Entry 2FHJ (X-ray diffraction, 2.00 A resolution); this record covers chains A and D of the 4 polymer chains in the assembly.

# Chain A
Molecule: Formylmethanofuran--tetrahydromethanopterin formyltransferase
From: Methanopyrus kandleri
Notes: EC 2.3.1.101
UniProt: Q49610 (FTR_METKA); residue numbers follow UniProt; this construct covers 1-296
Amino-acid sequence (296 residues; numbered 1 to 296; the number before each row is that of its first residue):
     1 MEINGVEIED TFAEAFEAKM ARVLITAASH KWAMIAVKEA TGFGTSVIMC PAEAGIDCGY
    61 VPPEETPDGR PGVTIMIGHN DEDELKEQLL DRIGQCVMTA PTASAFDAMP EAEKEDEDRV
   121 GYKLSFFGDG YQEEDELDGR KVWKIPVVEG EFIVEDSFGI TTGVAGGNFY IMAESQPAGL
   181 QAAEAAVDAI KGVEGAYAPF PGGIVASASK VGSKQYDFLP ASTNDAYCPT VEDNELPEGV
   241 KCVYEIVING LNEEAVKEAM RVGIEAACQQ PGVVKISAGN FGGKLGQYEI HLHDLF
Metal / ion sites: K+ site 1: Thr-41, Ala-54, Pro-199 (shared with 1 residue of chain B); K+ site 2: Asp-57, Lys-191, Val-193, Ala-196; K+ site 3: Val-97, Met-98, Ala-100, Ala-103; K+ site 4: Thr-161, Thr-162, Leu-251
Ligand contacts:
  - H4Z (5-(4-{[1-(2-amino-5-formyl-7-methyl-4-oxo-3,4,5,6,7,8-hexahydropteridin-6-yl)ethyl]amino}phenyl)-5-deoxy-1-O-{5-O-[(1,3-dicarboxypropoxy)(hydroxy)phosphoryl]pentofuranosyl}pentitol): Glu-14, Phe-16, Thr-45, Val-47, Ile-48, Glu-53, Ala-165, Gly-166, Asn-168, Tyr-170, Pro-199, Phe-200, Ser-209, Lys-210, Val-211, Ala-221, Glu-245, Val-247, Asn-249, Gly-279, Phe-281, Leu-285
  - MFN (N-[4,5,7-tricarboxyheptanoyl]-L-gamma-glutamyl-N-{2-[4-({5-[(formylamino)methyl]-3-furyl}methoxy)phenyl]ethyl}-D-glutamine), molecule 1: Ser-46, Val-47, Ile-48, Met-49, Phe-200, Val-205, Ser-207, Ala-208, Ser-209, Phe-218, Leu-219, Pro-220, Ala-221
  - MFN, molecule 2: Leu-90, Gly-94, Gln-95, Met-98, Thr-99, Tyr-122, Lys-123, Leu-124, Phe-126, Phe-127
Swiss-Prot annotation at these positions:
  - mutagenesis: Arg-261 (R261E: Weakens dimer-dimer association. Thermolabile)

# Chain D
Molecule: Formylmethanofuran--tetrahydromethanopterin formyltransferase
From: Methanopyrus kandleri
Notes: EC 2.3.1.101
UniProt: Q49610 (FTR_METKA); residue numbers follow UniProt; this construct covers 1-296
Amino-acid sequence (296 residues; row label = number of the first residue in the row):
     1 MEINGVEIED TFAEAFEAKM ARVLITAASH KWAMIAVKEA TGFGTSVIMC PAEAGIDCGY
    61 VPPEETPDGR PGVTIMIGHN DEDELKEQLL DRIGQCVMTA PTASAFDAMP EAEKEDEDRV
   121 GYKLSFFGDG YQEEDELDGR KVWKIPVVEG EFIVEDSFGI TTGVAGGNFY IMAESQPAGL
   181 QAAEAAVDAI KGVEGAYAPF PGGIVASASK VGSKQYDFLP ASTNDAYCPT VEDNELPEGV
   241 KCVYEIVING LNEEAVKEAM RVGIEAACQQ PGVVKISAGN FGGKLGQYEI HLHDLF
Modified / non-standard residues: Cys-58 (s-hydroxycysteine; CSO)
Differences from the reference sequence: modified residue (58)
Metal / ion sites: K+ site 1: Glu-39 (shared with 3 residues of chain C); K+ site 2: Thr-41, Gly-44, Ala-54, Pro-199 (shared with 1 residue of chain C); K+ site 3: Asp-57, Lys-191, Val-193, Ala-196; K+ site 4: Met-98, Ala-100, Ala-103; K+ site 5: Glu-113, Thr-161, Thr-162, Leu-251
Ligand contacts:
  - MFN (N-[4,5,7-tricarboxyheptanoyl]-L-gamma-glutamyl-N-{2-[4-({5-[(formylamino)methyl]-3-furyl}methoxy)phenyl]ethyl}-D-glutamine), molecule 1: Ser-46, Ile-48, Met-49, Tyr-170, Phe-200, Val-205, Ser-207, Ala-208, Ser-209, Leu-219, Ala-221, Glu-245, Val-247
  - MFN, molecule 2: Leu-90, Gly-94, Gln-95, Met-98, Thr-99, Tyr-122, Lys-123, Leu-124, Phe-126, Phe-127
Swiss-Prot annotation at these positions:
  - mutagenesis: Arg-261 (R261E: Weakens dimer-dimer association. Thermolabile)

# Interface between chain A and chain D
Contacting residue pairs (32; chain A residue first):
  Ala-28(A) / Gln-181(D)
  Ala-28(A) / Ala-185(D)
  Ala-28(A) / Gln-270(D)
  Ser-29(A) / Glu-184(D)
  Ser-29(A) / Asp-188(D)
  His-30(A) / Asp-188(D)  hydrogen bond (backbone-side chain)
  Tyr-60(A) / Tyr-60(D)  hydrogen bond
  Pro-63(A) / Asp-188(D)
  Pro-63(A) / Ala-189(D)  hydrophobic
  Glu-64(A) / Arg-261(D)  salt bridge
  Glu-64(A) / Glu-265(D)
  Asp-68(A) / Gln-269(D)
  Gly-69(A) / Gln-269(D)
  Arg-70(A) / Gln-270(D)
  Pro-71(A) / Asp-188(D)
  Gln-181(A) / Ala-28(D)
  Glu-184(A) / His-30(D)  salt bridge
  Ala-185(A) / Ala-28(D)
  Asp-188(A) / Ser-29(D)
  Asp-188(A) / His-30(D)  salt bridge
  Asp-188(A) / Tyr-60(D)  hydrogen bond (backbone-side chain)
  Asp-188(A) / Pro-71(D)
  Ala-189(A) / Tyr-60(D)
  Ala-189(A) / Pro-63(D)  hydrophobic
  Gly-192(A) / Tyr-60(D)  hydrogen bond (backbone-side chain)
  Arg-261(A) / Glu-64(D)  salt bridge
  Val-262(A) / Glu-64(D)
  Glu-265(A) / Glu-64(D)
  Gln-269(A) / Asp-68(D)
  Gln-269(A) / Gly-69(D)
  Gln-270(A) / Ala-28(D)
  Gln-270(A) / Arg-70(D)
Interface residues without a listed pair, chain A (25 interface residues in all): Lys-31, Lys-191, Glu-258, Ala-266
Interface residues without a listed pair, chain D (21 interface residues in all): Val-262, Ala-266

# Summary
25 residues of chain A face 21 of chain D across their interface, with 4 hydrogen bonds and 4 salt bridges.
Polar contacts include Glu-64(A)/Arg-261(D), Glu-184(A)/His-30(D) and Asp-188(A)/His-30(D). Chain A binds
compound MFN and compound H4Z. Chain D binds compound MFN.
Here chain A is Formylmethanofuran--tetrahydromethanopterin formyltransferase and chain D is
Formylmethanofuran--tetrahydromethanopterin formyltransferase, both from Methanopyrus kandleri. Entry 2FHJ
(Crystal structure of formylmethanofuran: tetrahydromethanopterin formyltransferase in complex with its
coenzymes) was determined by X-ray diffraction (same publication as 2FHK).
